PDB entry 6WWJ | electron microscopy, 3.40 A resolution | chains B and K of the 3 polymer chains in the assembly

[Chain B]
Molecule: Tubulin beta-2B chain
Organism: Sus scrofa
Reference sequence: A0A287AGU7 (A0A287AGU7_PIG); residue numbers follow UniProt; this construct covers 1-445
Amino-acid sequence (445 residues; numbered 1 to 445; the number before each row is that of its first residue):
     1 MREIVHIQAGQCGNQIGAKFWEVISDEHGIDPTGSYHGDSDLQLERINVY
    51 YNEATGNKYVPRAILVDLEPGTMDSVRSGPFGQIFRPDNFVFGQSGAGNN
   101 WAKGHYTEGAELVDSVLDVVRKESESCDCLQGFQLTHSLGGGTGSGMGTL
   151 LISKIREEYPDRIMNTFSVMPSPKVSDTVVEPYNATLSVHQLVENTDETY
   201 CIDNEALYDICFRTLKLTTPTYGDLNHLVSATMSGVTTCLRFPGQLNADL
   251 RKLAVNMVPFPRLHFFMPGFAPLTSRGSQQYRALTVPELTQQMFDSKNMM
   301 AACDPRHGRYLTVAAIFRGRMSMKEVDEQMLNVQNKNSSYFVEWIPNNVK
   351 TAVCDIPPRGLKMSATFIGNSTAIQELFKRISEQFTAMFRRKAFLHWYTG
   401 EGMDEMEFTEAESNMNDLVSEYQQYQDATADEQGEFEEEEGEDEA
Unresolved in the structure: 429-445
Small-molecule neighbours:
  - GDP (guanosine-5'-diphosphate): Gly10, Gln11, Cys12, Gln15, Asp67, Asn99, Ser138, Gly141, Gly142, Thr143, Gly144, Val169, Asp177, Glu181, Asn204, Tyr222, Leu225, Asn226
  - GTP (guanosine-5'-triphosphate): Gln245, Leu246, Lys252
  - taxol (TA1): Glu22, Val23, Asp26, Glu27, Leu215, Leu217, Asp224, His227, Leu228, Ala231, Ser234, Phe270, Pro272, Leu273, Thr274, Arg276, Gln279, Arg318, Pro358, Arg359, Gly360, Leu361

[Chain K]
Molecule: Kinesin-like protein KIF14
Organism: Mus musculus
Reference sequence: L0N7N1 (KIF14_MOUSE); residues 391-755 here = UniProt positions 391-755
Amino-acid sequence (370 residues; each row starts with the number of its first residue):
   386 GPLGSNSQVTVAVRVRPFSKREKTEKASQVVFTNGEEITVEHPDMKQVYS
   436 FIYDVSFWSFDECHPGYASQTTVYETLAAPLLDRAFEGYNTCLFAYGQTG
   486 SGKSYTMMGLNEEPGIIPRFCEDLFAQIAKKQTSEVSYHLEMSFFEVYNE
   536 KIHDLLVCKGENGQRKQPLRAREHPVSGPYVEGLSMNVVSSYSDIQSWLE
   586 LGNKQRATAATGMNDKSSRSHSVFTLVMTQTKTEVVEGEEHDHRITSRIN
   636 LVDLAGSERCSTAHSSGQRLKEGVSINKSLLTLGKVISALSEQANGKRVF
   686 IPYRESTLTWLLKESLGGNSKTAMIATVSPAASNIEETLSTLRYATQARL
   736 IVNIAKVNEDMNAKLIRELK
Unresolved in the structure: 386-389, 751-755
Differences from the reference sequence: expression tag (386-390)
Small-molecule neighbours: ADP (adenosine-5'-diphosphate): Arg399, Arg401, Pro402, Ser444, Gln455, Gly482, Gln483, Thr484, Gly485, Ser486, Gly487, Lys488, Ser489, Tyr490
Curated features (UniProtKB/Swiss-Prot):
  - binding site (ATP): Gly482 to Ser489

[Chain B / chain K interface]
Residue-residue contacts - 19 pairs, chain B then chain K:
  Glu157(B) - Lys536(K)  salt bridge
  Pro261(B) - Glu690(K)
  Arg262(B) - Arg689(K)
  Asp404(B) - Arg557(K)  salt bridge
  Met406(B) - Arg557(K)  hydrogen bond
  Met406(B) - Glu558(K)
  Met406(B) - His559(K)
  Met406(B) - Tyr565(K)
  Glu410(B) - Arg557(K)  salt bridge
  Glu410(B) - Glu558(K)
  Ser413(B) - Glu558(K)  hydrogen bond
  Ser413(B) - Arg689(K)  hydrogen bond (backbone-side chain)
  Asn414(B) - Arg689(K)
  Asp417(B) - Phe685(K)
  Asp417(B) - Arg689(K)  salt bridge
  Ser420(B) - Phe685(K)
  Glu421(B) - Phe685(K)
  Gln424(B) - Val684(K)
  Gln424(B) - Phe685(K)  hydrogen bond (side chain-backbone)
Other interface residues (no listed pair), chain B (14 interface residues in all): Phe260, Thr409
Other interface residues (no listed pair), chain K (12 interface residues in all): Pro560, Lys670, Pro687

[In short]
Chain B and chain K form an interface of 14 and 12 residues respectively; the contacts include 4 hydrogen
bonds and 4 salt bridges. Among the polar pairs are Glu157(B)-Lys536(K), Asp404(B)-Arg557(K) and
Glu410(B)-Arg557(K). Ligands of chain B: GTP, GDP and taxol.
Here chain B is Tubulin beta-2B chain (Sus scrofa) and chain K is Kinesin-like protein KIF14 (Mus musculus).
Entry 6WWJ (KIF14[391-755] - ADP in complex with a microtubule) was determined by electron microscopy,
deposited together with 6WWE, 6WWF, 6WWG, 6WWH, 6WWI, 6WWK and 13 further entries.
